Entry 6AWD (electron microscopy, 8.10 A resolution (very low resolution: no residue pairs are listed; an interface is given only as per-side residue counts)); this record covers chains A and H of the 26 polymer chains in the assembly.

# Chain A
Molecule: 16S rRNA
Source organism: Escherichia coli
Sequence (1539 nucleotides; numbered 2 to 1540; the number before each row is that of its first residue):
     2 AAUUGAAGAG UUUGAUCAUG GCUCAGAUUG AACGCUGGCG GCAGGCCUAA CACAUGCAAG
    62 UCGAACGGUA ACAGGAAGAA GCUUGCUUCU UUGCUGACGA GUGGCGGACG GGUGAGUAAU
   122 GUCUGGGAAA CUGCCUGAUG GAGGGGGAUA ACUACUGGAA ACGGUAGCUA AUACCGCAUA
   182 ACGUCGCAAG ACCAAAGAGG GGGACCUUCG GGCCUCUUGC CAUCGGAUGU GCCCAGAUGG
   242 GAUUAGCUAG UAGGUGGGGU AACGGCUCAC CUAGGCGACG AUCCCUAGCU GGUCUGAGAG
   302 GAUGACCAGC CACACUGGAA CUGAGACACG GUCCAGACUC CUACGGGAGG CAGCAGUGGG
   362 GAAUAUUGCA CAAUGGGCGC AAGCCUGAUG CAGCCAUGCC GCGUGUAUGA AGAAGGCCUU
   422 CGGGUUGUAA AGUACUUUCA GCGGGGAGGA AGGGAGUAAA GUUAAUACCU UUGCUCAUUG
   482 ACGUUACCCG CAGAAGAAGC ACCGGCUAAC UCCGUGCCAG CAGCCGCGGU AAUACGGAGG
   542 GUGCAAGCGU UAAUCGGAAU UACUGGGCGU AAAGCGCACG CAGGCGGUUU GUUAAGUCAG
   602 AUGUGAAAUC CCCGGGCUCA ACCUGGGAAC UGCAUCUGAU ACUGGCAAGC UUGAGUCUCG
   662 UAGAGGGGGG UAGAAUUCCA GGUGUAGCGG UGAAAUGCGU AGAGAUCUGG AGGAAUACCG
   722 GUGGCGAAGG CGGCCCCCUG GACGAAGACU GACGCUCAGG UGCGAAAGCG UGGGGAGCAA
   782 ACAGGAUUAG AUACCCUGGU AGUCCACGCC GUAAACGAUG UCGACUUGGA GGUUGUGCCC
   842 UUGAGGCGUG GCUUCCGGAG CUAACGCGUU AAGUCGACCG CCUGGGGAGU ACGGCCGCAA
   902 GGUUAAAACU CAAAUGAAUU GACGGGGGCC CGCACAAGCG GUGGAGCAUG UGGUUUAAUU
   962 CGAUGCAACG CGAAGAACCU UACCUGGUCU UGACAUCCAC GGAAGUUUUC AGAGAUGAGA
  1022 AUGUGCCUUC GGGAACCGUG AGACAGGUGC UGCAUGGCUG UCGUCAGCUC GUGUUGUGAA
  1082 AUGUUGGGUU AAGUCCCGCA ACGAGCGCAA CCCUUAUCCU UUGUUGCCAG CGGUCCGGCC
  1142 GGGAACUCAA AGGAGACUGC CAGUGAUAAA CUGGAGGAAG GUGGGGAUGA CGUCAAGUCA
  1202 UCAUGGCCCU UACGACCAGG GCUACACACG UGCUACAAUG GCGCAUACAA AGAGAAGCGA
  1262 CCUCGCGAGA GCAAGCGGAC CUCAUAAAGU GCGUCGUAGU CCGGAUUGGA GUCUGCAACU
  1322 CGACUCCAUG AAGUCGGAAU CGCUAGUAAU CGUGGAUCAG AAUGCCACGG UGAAUACGUU
  1382 CCCGGGCCUU GUACACACCG CCCGUCACAC CAUGGGAGUG GGUUGCAAAA GAAGUAGGUA
  1442 GCUUAACCUU CGGGAGGGCG CUUACCACUU UGUGAUUCAU GACUGGGGUG AAGUCGUAAC
  1502 AAGGUAACCG UAGGGGAACC UGCGGUUGGA UCACCUCCU

# Chain H
Name: 30S ribosomal protein S5
Source organism: Escherichia coli
UniProtKB: P0A7W3 (RS5_ECO57); residues 9-165 here correspond to UniProt positions 10-166 (UniProt number = residue number + 1)
Sequence (157 residues; each row starts with the number of its first residue):
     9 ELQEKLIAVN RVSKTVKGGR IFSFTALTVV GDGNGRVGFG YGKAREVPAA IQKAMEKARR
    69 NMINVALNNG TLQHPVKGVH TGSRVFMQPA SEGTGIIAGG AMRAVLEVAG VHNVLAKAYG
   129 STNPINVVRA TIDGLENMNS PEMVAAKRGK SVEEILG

# Chain A / chain H interface
At this resolution (8 A) residue pairs are not listed: 33 residues of chain A and 46 of chain H lie at the interface.

# Summary
Chain A and chain H form an interface of 33 and 46 residues respectively.
Chain A is 16S rRNA and chain H is 30S ribosomal protein S5, both from Escherichia coli; the structure,
Structure of 30S (S1 depleted) ribosomal subunit and RNA polymerase complex, was determined by electron
microscopy together with 6AWB and 6AWC from the same study.
